9Q97 - chains A and C of the 14 polymer chains in the assembly; structure by electron microscopy, 4.60 A resolution (low resolution: residue-level contacts below are approximate; hydrogen-bond / salt-bridge calls are withheld).

[Chain A]
Protein: DNA-directed RNA polymerase subunit alpha
Organism: Escherichia coli K-12
Notes: EC 2.7.7.6
UniProt: P0A7Z4 (RPOA_ECOLI); residues 1-329 here = UniProt positions 1-329
Sequence (329 residues; row label = number of the first residue in the row):
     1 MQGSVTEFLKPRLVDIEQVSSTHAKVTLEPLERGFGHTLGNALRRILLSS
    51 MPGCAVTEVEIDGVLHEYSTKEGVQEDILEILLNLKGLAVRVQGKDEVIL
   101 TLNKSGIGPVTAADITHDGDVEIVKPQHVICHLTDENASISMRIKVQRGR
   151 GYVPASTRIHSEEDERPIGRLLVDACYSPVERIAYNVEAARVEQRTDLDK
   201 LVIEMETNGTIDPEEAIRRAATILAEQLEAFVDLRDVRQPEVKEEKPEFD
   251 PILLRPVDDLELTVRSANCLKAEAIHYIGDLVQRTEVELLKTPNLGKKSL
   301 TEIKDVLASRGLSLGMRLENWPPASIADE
Not modelled in the structure: 1-4, 234-329
Curated features (UniProtKB/Swiss-Prot):
  - region: E162 to E165 (Required for interaction with Crp at class II promoters)
  - modified residue: R265 (ADP-ribosylarginine), K297 (N6-acetyllysine), K298 (N6-acetyllysine)
  - mutagenesis: R45 (R45C: In rpoA112; temperature-sensitive, blocks RNA polymerase assembly), E162 to E165 (5-fold decrease in CRP-class II promoter-dependent transcription), E165 (E165K: 5-fold decrease in CRP-class II promoter-dependent transcription), R191 (R191C: In rpoA101; temperature-sensitive)

[Chain C]
Protein: DNA-directed RNA polymerase subunit beta
Organism: Escherichia coli K-12
Notes: EC 2.7.7.6
UniProt: P0A8V2 (RPOB_ECOLI); residues 1-1342 here = UniProt positions 1-1342
Sequence (1342 residues; numbered 1 to 1342; the number before each row is that of its first residue):
     1 MVYSYTEKKRIRKDFGKRPQVLDVPYLLSIQLDSFQKFIEQDPEGQYGLE
    51 AAFRSVFPIQSYSGNSELQYVSYRLGEPVFDVQECQIRGVTYSAPLRVKL
   101 RLVIYEREAPEGTVKDIKEQEVYMGEIPLMTDNGTFVINGTERVIVSQLH
   151 RSPGVFFDSDKGKTHSSGKVLYNARIIPYRGSWLDFEFDPKDNLFVRIDR
   201 RRKLPATIILRALNYTTEQILDLFFEKVIFEIRDNKLQMELVPERLRGET
   251 ASFDIEANGKVYVEKGRRITARHIRQLEKDDVKLIEVPVEYIAGKVVAKD
   301 YIDESTGELICAANMELSLDLLAKLSQSGHKRIETLFTNDLDHGPYISET
   351 LRVDPTNDRLSALVEIYRMMRPGEPPTREAAESLFENLFFSEDRYDLSAV
   401 GRMKFNRSLLREEIEGSGILSKDDIIDVMKKLIDIRNGKGEVDDIDHLGN
   451 RRIRSVGEMAENQFRVGLVRVERAVKERLSLGDLDTLMPQDMINAKPISA
   501 AVKEFFGSSQLSQFMDQNNPLSEITHKRRISALGPGGLTRERAGFEVRDV
   551 HPTHYGRVCPIETPEGPNIGLINSLSVYAQTNEYGFLETPYRKVTDGVVT
   601 DEIHYLSAIEEGNYVIAQANSNLDEEGHFVEDLVTCRSKGESSLFSRDQV
   651 DYMDVSTQQVVSVGASLIPFLEHDDANRALMGANMQRQAVPTLRADKPLV
   701 GTGMERAVAVDSGVTAVAKRGGVVQYVDASRIVIKVNEDEMYPGEAGIDI
   751 YNLTKYTRSNQNTCINQMPCVSLGEPVERGDVLADGPSTDLGELALGQNM
   801 RVAFMPWNGYNFEDSILVSERVVQEDRFTTIHIQELACVSRDTKLGPEEI
   851 TADIPNVGEAALSKLDESGIVYIGAEVTGGDILVGKVTPKGETQLTPEEK
   901 LLRAIFGEKASDVKDSSLRVPNGVSGTVIDVQVFTRDGVEKDKRALEIEE
   951 MQLKQAKKDLSEELQILEAGLFSRIRAVLVAGGVEAEKLDKLPRDRWLEL
  1001 GLTDEEKQNQLEQLAEQYDELKHEFEKKLEAKRRKITQGDDLAPGVLKIV
  1051 KVYLAVKRRIQPGDKMAGRHGNKGVISKINPIEDMPYDENGTPVDIVLNP
  1101 LGVPSRMNIGQILETHLGMAAKGIGDKINAMLKQQQEVAKLREFIQRAYD
  1151 LGADVRQKVDLSTFSDEEVMRLAENLRKGMPIATPVFDGAKEAEIKELLK
  1201 LGDLPTSGQIRLYDGRTGEQFERPVTVGYMYMLKLNHLVDDKMHARSTGS
  1251 YSLVTQQPLGGKAQFGGQRFGEMEVWALEAYGAAYTLQEMLTVKSDDVNG
  1301 RTKMYKNIVDGNHQMEPGMPESFNVLLKEIRSLGINIELEDE
Not modelled in the structure: 1342
Curated features (UniProtKB/Swiss-Prot):
  - modified residue (N6-acetyllysine): K1022, K1200
  - mutagenesis: I561 (I561S: Resistant to antibiotics salinamide A and B), I569 (I569S: Resistant to antibiotics salinamide A and B), A665 (A665E: Resistant to antibiotics salinamide A and B), D675 (D675A/G: Resistant to antibiotics salinamide A and B), N677 (N677H/K: Resistant to antibiotics salinamide A and B), L680 (L680M: Resistant to antibiotics salinamide A and B), E813 (E813K: Disrupts the enzyme's active center)

[Chain A / chain C interface]
Residue-residue contacts (9; chain A residue first):
  H66(A) with G874(C)
  Y68(A) with Y756(C)
  V74(A) with D728(C); A729(C)
  Q75(A) with A729(C)
  T134(A) with V727(C)
  I183(A) with G1091(C)
  A184(A) with N1090(C); G1091(C)
Interface residues without a listed pair, chain A (11 interface residues in all): N41, R45, T70, E76
Interface residues without a listed pair, chain C (9 interface residues in all): E1083, G1218

[Summary]
11 residues of chain A and 9 residues of chain C are in contact. UniProt lists 6 mutagenesis sites on chain A;
7 mutagenesis sites on chain C.
Here chain A is DNA-directed RNA polymerase subunit alpha and chain C is DNA-directed RNA polymerase subunit
beta, both from Escherichia coli K-12. Entry 9Q97 (CryoEM structure of bacterial transcription intermediate
complex mediated by activator PspF containing nifH promoter DNA containing ...) was determined by electron
microscopy (same publication as 9Q91, 9Q92, 9Q93, 9Q94, 9Q95, 9Q96 and 9Q98).
